1IR3 - chains A and B; structure by X-ray diffraction, 1.90 A resolution.

Chain A:
Molecule: Insulin receptor
Organism: Homo sapiens
Notes: EC 2.7.1.112; fragment: tyrosine kinase domain
UniProt: P06213 (INSR_HUMAN); residues 978-1283 here correspond to UniProt positions 1005-1310 (UniProt number = residue number + 27)
Sequence (306 residues; each row starts with the number of its first residue):
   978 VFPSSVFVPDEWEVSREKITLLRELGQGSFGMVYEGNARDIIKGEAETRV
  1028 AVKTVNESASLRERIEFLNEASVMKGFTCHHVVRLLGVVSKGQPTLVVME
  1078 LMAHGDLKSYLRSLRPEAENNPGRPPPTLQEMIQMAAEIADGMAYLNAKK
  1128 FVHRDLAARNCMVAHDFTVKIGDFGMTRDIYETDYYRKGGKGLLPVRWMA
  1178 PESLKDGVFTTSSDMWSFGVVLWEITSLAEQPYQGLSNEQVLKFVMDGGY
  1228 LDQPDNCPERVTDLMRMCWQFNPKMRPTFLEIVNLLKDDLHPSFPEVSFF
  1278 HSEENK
Unresolved in the structure: 978-980
Differences from the reference sequence: engineered mutation S981 (Cys1008 in P06213), F984 (Tyr1011 in P06213); modified residue (1158, 1162-1163)
Modified positions: Y1158 (o-phosphotyrosine; PTR); Y1162 (o-phosphotyrosine; PTR); Y1163 (o-phosphotyrosine; PTR)
Curated features (UniProtKB/Swiss-Prot):
  - active site: D1132 (Proton donor/acceptor)
  - binding site (ATP): S1006, K1030, E1077 to D1083, R1136, N1137, D1150
  - modified residue: C1056 (S-nitrosocysteine), Y1158 (Phosphotyrosine), Y1162 (Phosphotyrosine), Y1163 (Phosphotyrosine)
  - cross-link: K1052 (Glycyl lysine isopeptide (Lys-Gly) (interchain with G-Cter in ubiquitin))
Metal / ion sites: Mg2+ site 1: N1137, D1150 (together with AMP-PNP); Mg2+ site 2: D1150 (together with AMP-PNP)
Ligand contacts: AMP-PNP (ANP; phosphoaminophosphonic acid-adenylate ester): L1002, G1003, Q1004, G1005, S1006, V1010, A1028, K1030, V1060, M1076, E1077, L1078, M1079, G1082, D1083, R1136, N1137, M1139, D1150
From the paper describing this entry:
  - post-translational modification sites: Y1158, Y1162, Y1163
  - conformationally variable residues (loop rearrangement): Y1158, Y1162, Y1163

Chain B:
Molecule: Peptide substrate
Sequence (18 residues; numbered 1 to 18; the number before each row is that of its first residue):
     1 KKKLPATGDYMNMSPVGD
Unresolved in the structure: 1-7, 14-18

Chain A / chain B interface:
Pairs across the interface - 25 pairs, chain A then chain B:
  D1132(A) with Y10(B), hydrogen bond
  R1136(A) with D9(B), salt bridge; Y10(B), hydrogen bond
  K1165(A) with M13(B), hydrogen bond (side chain-backbone)
  K1168(A) with M13(B)
  G1169(A) with M11(B); N12(B), hydrogen bond (backbone-side chain); M13(B), hydrogen bond (backbone-backbone)
  L1170(A) with Y10(B), hydrophobic; M11(B); N12(B)
  L1171(A) with D9(B); Y10(B); M11(B), hydrogen bond (backbone-backbone); M13(B), hydrophobic
  P1172(A) with D9(B); Y10(B)
  V1173(A) with M11(B), hydrophobic; M13(B), hydrophobic
  W1175(A) with D9(B)
  L1181(A) with M13(B)
  Q1208(A) with D9(B)
  N1215(A) with G8(B), hydrogen bond (side chain-backbone); Y10(B); M11(B)
Other interface residues (no listed pair), chain A (18 interface residues in all): N1137, M1153, G1167, E1216, L1219

In short:
18 residues of chain A and 6 residues of chain B are in contact; the contacts include 7 hydrogen bonds and 1
salt bridge. Polar pairs include R1136(A)-D9(B), D1132(A)-Y10(B) and R1136(A)-Y10(B). Ligands of chain A:
AMP-PNP. From the paper: modification sites Y1158(A), Y1162(A) and Y1163(A); conformational variability at
Y1158(A), Y1162(A) and Y1163(A).
Chain A is Insulin receptor (Homo sapiens) and chain B is Peptide substrate; the structure, Phosphorylated
insulin receptor tyrosine kinase in complex with peptide substrate and ATP analog, was determined by X-ray
diffraction.
